8QWC - chains A and C of the 5 polymer chains in the assembly; structure by electron microscopy, 2.27 A resolution.

# Chain A (and C)
Protein: Coproheme decarboxylase
Source organism: Corynebacterium diphtheriae
Notes: chain C of this document is another copy of the same molecule, construct and numbering; everything in this record applies to it too
UniProtKB: Q6NGV6 (Q6NGV6_CORDI); residues 1-234 here = UniProt positions 1-234
Amino-acid sequence (237 residues; row label = number of the first residue in the row; numbers below 1 keep their minus sign (Gly-1 is residue -1)):
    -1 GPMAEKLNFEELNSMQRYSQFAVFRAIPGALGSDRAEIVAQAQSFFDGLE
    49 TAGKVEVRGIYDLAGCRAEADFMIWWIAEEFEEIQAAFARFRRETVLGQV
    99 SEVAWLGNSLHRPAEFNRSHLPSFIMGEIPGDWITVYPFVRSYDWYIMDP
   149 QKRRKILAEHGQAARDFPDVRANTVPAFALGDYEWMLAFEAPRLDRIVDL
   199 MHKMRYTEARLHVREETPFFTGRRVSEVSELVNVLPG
Not modelled in the structure: -1 to 10, 112-116
Construct notes: expression tag (-1 to 0, 235)
From the paper describing this entry:
  - conformationally variable residues (loop rearrangement, order/disorder transition): Met1 to Leu10, Leu108 to Ile127
  - catalytic residues: His118, Tyr135 (citing earlier work)

# How chain A and chain C interact
Pairs across the interface - 57 pairs, chain A then chain C:
  Asp60(A) - Gln83(C)  hydrogen bond (backbone-side chain)
  Ala62(A) - Gln83(C)  hydrogen bond (backbone-side chain)
  Gly63(A) - Gln18(C)  hydrogen bond (backbone-side chain)
  Gly63(A) - Phe86(C)
  Gly63(A) - Leu104(C)
  Gly63(A) - Asn106(C)  hydrogen bond (backbone-side chain)
  Cys64(A) - Asn106(C)  hydrogen bond (backbone-side chain)
  Cys64(A) - Leu178(C)
  Arg65(A) - Leu104(C)
  Arg65(A) - Asp180(C)  salt bridge
  Ala66(A) - Val101(C)
  Ala66(A) - Ala102(C)
  Ala66(A) - Trp103(C)
  Asp69(A) - Arg90(C)  salt bridge
  Trp131(A) - Phe79(C)  hydrophobic
  Trp131(A) - Glu80(C)
  Trp131(A) - Gln83(C)
  Thr133(A) - Ala177(C)  hydrogen bond (side chain-backbone)
  Leu192(A) - Tyr16(C)
  Leu192(A) - Phe79(C)  hydrophobic
  Leu192(A) - Leu178(C)  hydrophobic
  Asp193(A) - Gln14(C)
  Asp193(A) - Tyr16(C)  hydrogen bond (backbone-side chain)
  Asp193(A) - Leu108(C)
  Ile195(A) - Ala177(C)  hydrophobic
  Val196(A) - Phe176(C)
  Val196(A) - Leu178(C)  hydrophobic
  Asp197(A) - Arg110(C)  salt bridge
  Met199(A) - Phe176(C)  hydrophobic
  His200(A) - Phe176(C)
  Arg203(A) - Tyr144(C)
  Arg203(A) - Phe176(C)
  Arg203(A) - Glu182(C)  salt bridge
  Tyr204(A) - Tyr144(C)
  Tyr204(A) - Ile145(C)
  Tyr204(A) - Arg151(C)
  Thr205(A) - Ile145(C)
  Arg208(A) - Tyr141(C)
  Arg208(A) - Arg212(C)
  Leu209(A) - Asp142(C)
  Leu209(A) - Ile145(C)  hydrophobic
  Val211(A) - Tyr141(C)  hydrogen bond (backbone-side chain)
  Arg212(A) - Tyr141(C)
  Glu214(A) - Tyr141(C)
  Glu214(A) - Arg212(C)  salt bridge
  Thr215(A) - Asp180(C)
  Pro216(A) - Asp180(C)
  Phe217(A) - Ala177(C)  hydrophobic
  Phe217(A) - Gly179(C)
  Phe217(A) - Asp180(C)  hydrogen bond (backbone-side chain)
  Thr219(A) - Ala177(C)  hydrogen bond (side chain-backbone)
  Arg221(A) - Gln83(C)
  Asn231(A) - Arg91(C)
  Val232(A) - Ala87(C)
  Val232(A) - Arg91(C)  hydrogen bond (backbone-side chain)
  Leu233(A) - Arg91(C)
  Pro234(A) - Arg90(C)
Interface residues without a listed pair, chain A (37 interface residues in all): Pro26, Arg33, Leu61, Glu206
Interface residues without a listed pair, chain C (30 interface residues in all): Trp183

# Overview
37 residues of chain A face 30 of chain C across their interface, with 11 hydrogen bonds and 5 salt bridges.
Among the polar pairs are Arg65(A)-Asp180(C), Asp69(A)-Arg90(C) and Asp197(A)-Arg110(C). From the paper:
catalytic residues His118(A) and Tyr135(A); conformational variability at Met1(A) and Leu108(A).
Both chains are Coproheme decarboxylase (Corynebacterium diphtheriae). Entry 8QWC (Cryo-EM structure of Apo
coproheme decarboxylase from Corynebacterium diphtheria) was determined by electron microscopy, deposited
together with 8QUO.
